Entry 5GMK (electron microscopy, 3.40 A resolution); this record covers chains A and B of the 45 polymer chains in the assembly.

== Chain A ==
Protein: Pre-mRNA-splicing factor 8
Source organism: Saccharomyces cerevisiae S288C
Reference sequence: P33334 (PRP8_YEAST); numbering as in UniProt (aligned over 1-2413)
Sequence (2413 residues; numbered 1 to 2413; the number before each row is that of its first residue):
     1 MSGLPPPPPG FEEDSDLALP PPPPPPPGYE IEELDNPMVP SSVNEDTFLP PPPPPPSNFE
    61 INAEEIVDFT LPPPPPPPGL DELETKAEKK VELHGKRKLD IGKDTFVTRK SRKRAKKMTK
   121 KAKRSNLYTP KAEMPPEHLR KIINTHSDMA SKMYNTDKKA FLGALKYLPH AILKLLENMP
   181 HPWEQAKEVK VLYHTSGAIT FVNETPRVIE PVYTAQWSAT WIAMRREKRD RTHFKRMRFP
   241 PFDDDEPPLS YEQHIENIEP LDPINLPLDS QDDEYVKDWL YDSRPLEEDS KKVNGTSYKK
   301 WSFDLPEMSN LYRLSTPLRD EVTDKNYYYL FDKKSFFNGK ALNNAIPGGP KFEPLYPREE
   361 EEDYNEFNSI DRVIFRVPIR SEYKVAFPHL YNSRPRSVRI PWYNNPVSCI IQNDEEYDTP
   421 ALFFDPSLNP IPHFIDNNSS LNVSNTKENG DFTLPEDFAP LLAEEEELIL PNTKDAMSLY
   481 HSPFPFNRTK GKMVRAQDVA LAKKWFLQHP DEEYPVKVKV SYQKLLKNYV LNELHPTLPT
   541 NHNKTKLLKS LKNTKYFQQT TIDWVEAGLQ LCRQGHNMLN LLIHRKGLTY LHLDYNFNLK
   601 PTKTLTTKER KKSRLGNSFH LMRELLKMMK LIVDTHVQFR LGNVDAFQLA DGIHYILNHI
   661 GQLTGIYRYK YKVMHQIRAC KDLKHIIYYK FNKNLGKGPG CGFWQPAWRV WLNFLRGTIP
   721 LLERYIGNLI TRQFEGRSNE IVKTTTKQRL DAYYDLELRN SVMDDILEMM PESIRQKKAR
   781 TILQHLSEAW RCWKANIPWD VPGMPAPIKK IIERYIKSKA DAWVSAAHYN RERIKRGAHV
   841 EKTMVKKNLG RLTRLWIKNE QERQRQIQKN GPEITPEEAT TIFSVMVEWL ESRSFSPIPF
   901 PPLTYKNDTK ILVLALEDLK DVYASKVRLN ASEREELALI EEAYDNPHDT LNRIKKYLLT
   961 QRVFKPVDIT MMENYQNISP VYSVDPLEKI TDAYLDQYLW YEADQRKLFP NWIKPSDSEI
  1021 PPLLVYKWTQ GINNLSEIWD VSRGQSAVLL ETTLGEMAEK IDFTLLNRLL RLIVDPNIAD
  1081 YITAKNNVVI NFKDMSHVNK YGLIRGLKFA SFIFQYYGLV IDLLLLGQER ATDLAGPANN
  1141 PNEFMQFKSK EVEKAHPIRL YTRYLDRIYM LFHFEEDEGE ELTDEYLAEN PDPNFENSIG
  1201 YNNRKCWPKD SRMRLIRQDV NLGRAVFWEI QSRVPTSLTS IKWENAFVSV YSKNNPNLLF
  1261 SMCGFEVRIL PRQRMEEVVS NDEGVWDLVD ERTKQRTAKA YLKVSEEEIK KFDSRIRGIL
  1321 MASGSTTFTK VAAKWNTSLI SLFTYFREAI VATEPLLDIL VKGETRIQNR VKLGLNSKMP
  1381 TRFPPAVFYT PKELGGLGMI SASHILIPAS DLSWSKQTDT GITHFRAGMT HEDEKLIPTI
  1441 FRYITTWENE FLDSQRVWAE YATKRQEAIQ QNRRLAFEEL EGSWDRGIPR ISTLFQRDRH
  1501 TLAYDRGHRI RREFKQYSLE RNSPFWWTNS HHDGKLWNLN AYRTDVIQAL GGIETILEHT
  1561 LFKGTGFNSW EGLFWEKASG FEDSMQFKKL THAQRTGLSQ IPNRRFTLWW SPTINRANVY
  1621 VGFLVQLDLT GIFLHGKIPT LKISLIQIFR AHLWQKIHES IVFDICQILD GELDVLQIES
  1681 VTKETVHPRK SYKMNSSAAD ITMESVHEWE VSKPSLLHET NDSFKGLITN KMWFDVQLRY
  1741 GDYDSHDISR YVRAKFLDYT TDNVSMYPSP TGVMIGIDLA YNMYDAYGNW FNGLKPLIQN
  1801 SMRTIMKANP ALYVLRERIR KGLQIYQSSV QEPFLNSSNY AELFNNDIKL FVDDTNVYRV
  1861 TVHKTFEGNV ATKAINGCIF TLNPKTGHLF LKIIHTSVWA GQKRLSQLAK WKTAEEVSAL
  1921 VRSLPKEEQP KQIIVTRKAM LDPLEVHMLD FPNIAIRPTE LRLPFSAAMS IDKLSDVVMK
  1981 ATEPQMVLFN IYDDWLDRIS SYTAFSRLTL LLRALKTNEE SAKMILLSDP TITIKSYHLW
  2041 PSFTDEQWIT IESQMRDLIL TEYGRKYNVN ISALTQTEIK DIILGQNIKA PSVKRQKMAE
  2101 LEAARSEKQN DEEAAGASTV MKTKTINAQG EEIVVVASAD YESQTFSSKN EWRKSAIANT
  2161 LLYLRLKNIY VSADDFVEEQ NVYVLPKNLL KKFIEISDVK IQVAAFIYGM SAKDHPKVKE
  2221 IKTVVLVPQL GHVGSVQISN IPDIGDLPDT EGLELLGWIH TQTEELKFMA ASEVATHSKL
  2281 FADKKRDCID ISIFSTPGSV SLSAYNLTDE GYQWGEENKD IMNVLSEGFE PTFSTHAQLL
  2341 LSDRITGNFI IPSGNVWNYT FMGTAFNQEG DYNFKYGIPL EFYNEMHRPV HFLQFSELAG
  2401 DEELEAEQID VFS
Disordered / not traced: 1-126, 432-449, 1578-1598, 1830-1839, 2086-2413
Swiss-Prot annotation at these positions:
  - region: Met1585 to Leu1598 (Important for branch point selection)

== Chain B ==
Molecule: 13-nt RNA strand
Source organism: Saccharomyces cerevisiae S288c
Sequence (13 nucleotides; numbered 87 to 99; the number before each row is that of its first residue):
    87 AUAAAUUUUU AAG
Ion coordination: Mg2+: G99 (shared with 2 residues of chain E; 1 residue of chain N)

== How chain A and chain B interact ==
Pairs across the interface - 31 pairs, chain A then chain B:
  Lys351(A) with A90(B), hydrogen bond to the phosphate; A91(B), salt bridge to the phosphate
  Asp511(A) with A89(B), base contact
  Glu512(A) with A89(B), hydrogen bond to the base
  Val520(A) with A91(B), sugar contact; U92(B), phosphate contact
  Gln523(A) with A91(B), hydrogen bond to the phosphate
  Lys524(A) with U93(B), salt bridge to the phosphate
  Arg614(A) with A98(B), hydrogen bond to the phosphate; G99(B), salt bridge to the phosphate
  Tyr667(A) with U95(B), phosphate contact; U96(B), hydrogen bond to the phosphate
  Arg668(A) with U96(B), salt bridge to the phosphate
  Tyr671(A) with U94(B), sugar contact; U95(B), stacking on the base
  Asn1376(A) with U95(B), phosphate contact
  Ser1377(A) with U95(B), hydrogen bond to the phosphate
  Lys1378(A) with U93(B), sugar contact; U94(B), sugar contact; U95(B), hydrogen bond to the phosphate
  Met1379(A) with U94(B), phosphate contact; U95(B), phosphate contact
  Pro1380(A) with U93(B), base contact; U94(B), base contact
  His1424(A) with A90(B), base contact
  Thr1430(A) with U92(B), hydrogen bond to the base
  Tyr1620(A) with U94(B), stacking on the base
  Val1621(A) with U94(B), sugar contact
  Gly1636(A) with U96(B), phosphate contact
  Lys1637(A) with U96(B), hydrogen bond to the phosphate; A97(B), salt bridge to the phosphate
Interface residues without a listed pair, chain A (26 interface residues in all): Pro347, Val516, Lys519, Tyr669, Met674

== Overview ==
Chain A and chain B form an interface of 26 and 11 residues respectively, with 9 hydrogen bonds, 5 salt
bridges and 2 aromatic stacking contacts. Among the polar pairs are Glu512(A)-A89(B), Thr1430(A)-U92(B) and
Lys351(A)-A90(B).
Chain A is Pre-mRNA-splicing factor 8 (Saccharomyces cerevisiae S288C) and chain B is a 13-nt RNA strand
(Saccharomyces cerevisiae S288c); the structure, Cryo-EM structure of the Catalytic Step I spliceosome (C
complex) at 3.4 angstrom resolution, was determined by electron microscopy.
